PDB entry 8WXB | electron microscopy, 4.20 A resolution (low resolution: residue-level contacts below are approximate; hydrogen-bond / salt-bridge calls are withheld) | chains U and Z of the 51 polymer chains in the assembly

[Chain U]
Protein: Major carboxysome shell protein CsoS1
From: Prochlorococcus sp. MED4
UniProt: Q7V2D1 (CSOS1_PROMP); residues 1-98 here correspond to UniProt positions 6-103 (UniProt number = residue number + 5)
Chain sequence (98 residues; each row starts with the number of its first residue):
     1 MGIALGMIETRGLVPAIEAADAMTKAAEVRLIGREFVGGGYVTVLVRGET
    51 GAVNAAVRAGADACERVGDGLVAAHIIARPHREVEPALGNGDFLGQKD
Disordered / not traced: 1, 89-98

[Chain Z]
Protein: Carboxysome assembly protein CsoS2
From: Prochlorococcus sp. MED4
UniProt: Q7V2C8 (CSOS2_PROMP); residue numbers follow UniProt; this construct covers 1-765
Chain sequence (765 residues; numbered 1 to 765; the number before each row is that of its first residue):
     1 MSTKTSREIALERRKAMSDGGKKAALHSSSTKDRVRSSQDINSTGATSSN
    51 KKVLTSPSKSNIPANKIARKSTSSKLSSKELGIERRKAMSTHGKSAINSS
   101 DRTRTDVKSDIKVNKVISTEKPQALKDHNNNIKDNQVVKQNIKRRINQKR
   151 KPITNTSRDIVLARREAQSKHGKSASKQNTSAASLARRGDPDLSSREISQ
   201 RVRELRSKTGSTSKQGNGKCRPCGPNKNGSKLNIADASWKVGKSETDSGQ
   251 TVTGTQANRSLKTTGNEASTCRTVTGTQYMGAEVTGQFCQDKPKYKQPIR
   301 ASVTTTTSGNKVTGNEVGRSEKVTGDEPGTCKNLTGTEYISANQSKKYCG
   351 EVIKKPSKVMQSITTDGLKVSGSLPGRSSLVTGDESGSGKQLTGDQYLGS
   401 EPSPKGKSFEKVGSYDTLNGNNVTGTGVGRSDYVTGNEYGSCKNLTGDEY
   451 IGSQQYEKFCGSTPKPEARKVGLSLSSKSNLISGTMTGRSKIVTGDEPGS
   501 CKVLTGTPYAGLDQINDNCNAEIADDMKSRATVNSGNNSNARLTGLQPGI
   551 GGVMTGATKGSCKNLTGTPYIGGDQFLSNCETPPNDASYANQEKSASNSW
   601 KEFSVNSPSREKYSAKNTEGVTGNRYEDSSKITGPFDMAEDKVTGTEQFR
   651 FEPNKNMTYKQKMKQEESQNIDIPTDKKEPSKITGEGQSAGNITGDDWDR
   701 GDKVTGTEGVSARKRNPSRAGFMGAMPPVDNKRNDETEKPDFLITGSSGN
   751 TRDGQLVTFSGGARG
Disordered / not traced: 1-299, 351-358, 656-765
Disulfides: Cys-331/Cys-349, Cys-442/Cys-460, Cys-501/Cys-519, Cys-562/Cys-580
Swiss-Prot annotation at these positions:
  - region: Asp-735 to Gly-765 (C-terminal peptide)

[Interface between chain U and chain Z]
Residue-residue contacts - 40 pairs, chain U then chain Z:
  Arg-11(U) with Val-605(Z); Asn-606(Z)
  Tyr-41(U) with Phe-603(Z)
  Gly-51(U) with Tyr-570(Z)
  Asn-54(U) with Leu-543(Z); Pro-548(Z); Tyr-570(Z)
  Ala-55(U) with Pro-569(Z)
  Val-57(U) with Leu-543(Z)
  Arg-58(U) with Asn-540(Z); Ala-541(Z); Leu-543(Z); Pro-569(Z); Tyr-570(Z); Ile-571(Z); Gly-572(Z)
  Ala-61(U) with Asn-540(Z); Asn-591(Z)
  Asp-62(U) with Asn-534(Z); Asn-537(Z); Asn-540(Z); Pro-569(Z); Asn-591(Z)
  Glu-65(U) with Tyr-589(Z); Asn-591(Z)
  Arg-66(U) with Ser-529(Z); Arg-530(Z); Ala-531(Z)
  Val-67(U) with Thr-505(Z)
  Asp-69(U) with Asn-606(Z)
  Leu-71(U) with Gln-592(Z)
  Ala-74(U) with Leu-543(Z); Thr-544(Z); Gln-592(Z)
  His-75(U) with Leu-543(Z); Thr-544(Z); Gly-545(Z)
  Ile-76(U) with Leu-543(Z); Leu-546(Z)
  Ala-78(U) with Leu-546(Z)
Other interface residues (no listed pair), chain U (21 interface residues in all): Gly-39, Ala-59, Ala-63
Other interface residues (no listed pair), chain Z (28 interface residues in all): Asp-526, Thr-532, Arg-542, Gln-547, Pro-608

[In short]
Chain U and chain Z form an interface of 21 and 28 residues respectively.
Here chain U is Major carboxysome shell protein CsoS1 and chain Z is Carboxysome assembly protein CsoS2, both
from Prochlorococcus sp. MED4. Entry 8WXB (Cryo-EM structure of the alpha-carboxysome shell vertex from
Prochlorococcus MED4) was determined by electron microscopy.
